PDB entry 7N7F | electron microscopy, 3.00 A resolution | chains A and C of the 3 polymer chains in the assembly

Chain A (and C):
Molecule: Capsid protein
Organism: Murine norovirus 1
Notes: chain C of this document is another copy of the same molecule, construct and numbering; everything in this record applies to it too
UniProtKB: Q80J94 (Q80J94_9CALI); residue numbers follow UniProt; this construct covers 1-541
Sequence (541 residues; row label = number of the first residue in the row):
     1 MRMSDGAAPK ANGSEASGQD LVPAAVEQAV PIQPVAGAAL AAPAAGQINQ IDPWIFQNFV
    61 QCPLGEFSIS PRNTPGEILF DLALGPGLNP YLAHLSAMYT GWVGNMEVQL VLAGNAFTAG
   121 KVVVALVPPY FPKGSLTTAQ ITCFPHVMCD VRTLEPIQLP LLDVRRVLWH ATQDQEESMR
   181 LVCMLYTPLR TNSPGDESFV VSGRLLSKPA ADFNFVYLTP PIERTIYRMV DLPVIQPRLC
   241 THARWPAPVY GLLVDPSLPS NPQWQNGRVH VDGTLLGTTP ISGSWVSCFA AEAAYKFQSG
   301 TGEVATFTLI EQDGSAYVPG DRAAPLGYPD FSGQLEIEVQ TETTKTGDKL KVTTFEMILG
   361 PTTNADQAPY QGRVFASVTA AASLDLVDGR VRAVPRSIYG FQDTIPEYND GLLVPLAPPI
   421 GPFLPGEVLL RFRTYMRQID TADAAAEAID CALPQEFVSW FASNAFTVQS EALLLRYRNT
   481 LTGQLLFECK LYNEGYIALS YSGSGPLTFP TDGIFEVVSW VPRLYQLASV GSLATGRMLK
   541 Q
Disordered / not traced: 1-18, 226-541 (chain C: 1-26, 226-541)

Interface between chain A and chain C:
Contacting residue pairs - 33 pairs, chain A then chain C:
  Pro43(A) - Pro34(C)
  Pro43(A) - Val35(C)
  Pro43(A) - Ala36(C)  hydrogen bond (backbone-backbone)
  Pro43(A) - Leu40(C)  hydrophobic
  Ala44(A) - Leu40(C)  hydrophobic
  Ala44(A) - Val164(C)
  Ala44(A) - Arg165(C)  hydrogen bond (backbone-backbone)
  Ala45(A) - Gln33(C)
  Gly46(A) - Ile32(C)
  Gly46(A) - Gln33(C)  hydrogen bond (backbone-backbone)
  Gly46(A) - Val164(C)
  Gln47(A) - Pro31(C)  hydrogen bond (side chain-backbone)
  Thr100(A) - Pro128(C)
  Thr100(A) - Tyr130(C)  hydrogen bond (side chain-backbone)
  Val167(A) - Arg166(C)
  Leu168(A) - Leu40(C)  hydrophobic
  Leu168(A) - Arg166(C)  hydrogen bond (backbone-backbone)
  Trp169(A) - Tyr130(C)  hydrophobic
  Trp169(A) - Val164(C)  hydrophobic
  Trp169(A) - Arg165(C)  hydrogen bond (side chain-backbone)
  Trp169(A) - Arg166(C)
  Ala171(A) - Tyr130(C)  hydrophobic
  Glu176(A) - Arg166(C)  salt bridge
  Tyr217(A) - Ile32(C)  hydrophobic
  Tyr217(A) - Leu126(C)  hydrogen bond (side chain-backbone)
  Tyr217(A) - Pro128(C)  hydrophobic
  Tyr217(A) - Pro145(C)
  Tyr217(A) - Met179(C)
  Thr219(A) - Phe131(C)
  Pro220(A) - Gln140(C)
  Pro220(A) - Cys143(C)  hydrophobic
  Pro220(A) - Phe144(C)
  Ile222(A) - Pro132(C)  hydrophobic
Other interface residues (no listed pair), chain A (20 interface residues in all): Ala42, Ile48, His170, Gln173, Asp174
Other interface residues (no listed pair), chain C (22 interface residues in all): Asp163, Val167

Summary:
Chain A and chain C form an interface of 20 and 22 residues respectively, with 8 hydrogen bonds and 1 salt
bridge. Polar contacts include Glu176(A)-Arg166(C), Gln47(A)-Pro31(C) and Thr100(A)-Tyr130(C).
Both chains are Capsid protein (Murine norovirus 1). Entry 7N7F (Mouse norovirus (MNV-1) capsid at pH 7.5) was
determined by electron microscopy, deposited together with 7N6Y.
